8EHA - chains R and J of the 8 polymer chains in the assembly; structure by electron microscopy, 3.70 A resolution.

# Chain R
Molecule: 19-nt RNA strand
Sequence (19 nucleotides; row label = number of the first residue in the row):
     1 UCAUCCGGCG AUGUGUGCU
Disordered / not traced: 1-9
Ion coordination: Mg2+: C18 (shared with Asp460(J), Asp462(J) of chain J)

# Chain J
Protein: DNA-directed RNA polymerase subunit beta'
From: Escherichia coli
Notes: EC 2.7.7.6
Reference sequence: C3SIA2 (C3SIA2_ECOLX); residue numbers follow UniProt; this construct covers 2-1407
Sequence (1407 residues; each row starts with the number of its first residue):
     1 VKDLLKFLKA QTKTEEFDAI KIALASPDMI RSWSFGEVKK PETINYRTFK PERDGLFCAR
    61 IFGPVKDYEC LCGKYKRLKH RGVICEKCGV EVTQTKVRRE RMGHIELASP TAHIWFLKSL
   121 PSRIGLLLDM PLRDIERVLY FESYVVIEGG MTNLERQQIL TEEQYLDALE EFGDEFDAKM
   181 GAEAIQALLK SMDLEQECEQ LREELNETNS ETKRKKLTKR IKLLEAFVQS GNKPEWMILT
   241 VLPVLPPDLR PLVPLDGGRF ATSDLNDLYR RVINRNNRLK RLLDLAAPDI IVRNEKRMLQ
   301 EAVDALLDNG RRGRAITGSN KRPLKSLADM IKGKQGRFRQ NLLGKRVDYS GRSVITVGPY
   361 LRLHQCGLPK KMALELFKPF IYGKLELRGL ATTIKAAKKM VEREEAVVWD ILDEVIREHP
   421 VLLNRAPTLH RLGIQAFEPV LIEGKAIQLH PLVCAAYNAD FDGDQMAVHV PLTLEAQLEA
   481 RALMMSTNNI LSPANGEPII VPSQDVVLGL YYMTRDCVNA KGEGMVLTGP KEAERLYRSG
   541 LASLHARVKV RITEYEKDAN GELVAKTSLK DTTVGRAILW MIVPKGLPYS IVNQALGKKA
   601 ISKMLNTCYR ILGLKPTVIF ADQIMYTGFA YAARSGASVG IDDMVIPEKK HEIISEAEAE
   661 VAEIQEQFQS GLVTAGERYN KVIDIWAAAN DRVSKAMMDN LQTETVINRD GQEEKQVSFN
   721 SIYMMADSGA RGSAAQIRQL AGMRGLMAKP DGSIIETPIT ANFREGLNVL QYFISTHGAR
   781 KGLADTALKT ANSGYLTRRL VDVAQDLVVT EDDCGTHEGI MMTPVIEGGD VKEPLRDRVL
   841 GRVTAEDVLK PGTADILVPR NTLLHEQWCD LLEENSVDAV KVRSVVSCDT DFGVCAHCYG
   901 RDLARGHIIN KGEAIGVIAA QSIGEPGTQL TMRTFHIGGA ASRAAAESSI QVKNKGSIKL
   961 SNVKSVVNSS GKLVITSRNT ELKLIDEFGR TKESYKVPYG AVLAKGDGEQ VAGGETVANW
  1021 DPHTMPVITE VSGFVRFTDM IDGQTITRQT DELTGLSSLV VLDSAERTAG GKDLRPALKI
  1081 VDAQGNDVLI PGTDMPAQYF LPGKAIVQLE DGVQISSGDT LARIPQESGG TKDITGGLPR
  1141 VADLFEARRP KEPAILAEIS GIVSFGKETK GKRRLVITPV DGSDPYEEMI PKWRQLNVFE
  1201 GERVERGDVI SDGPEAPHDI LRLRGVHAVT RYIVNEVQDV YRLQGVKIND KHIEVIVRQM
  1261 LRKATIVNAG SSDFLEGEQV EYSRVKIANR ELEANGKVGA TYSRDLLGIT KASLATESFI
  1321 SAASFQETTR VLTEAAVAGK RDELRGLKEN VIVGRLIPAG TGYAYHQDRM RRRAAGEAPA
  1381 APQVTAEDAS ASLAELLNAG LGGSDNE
Disordered / not traced: 1-15, 1374-1407
Sequence notes: expression tag (1)
Ion coordination: Zn2+ site 1: Cys70, Cys72, Cys85, Cys88; Mg2+: Asp460, Asp462 (shared with C18(R) of chain R); Zn2+ site 2: Cys814, Cys888, Cys895, Cys898

# Chain R / chain J interface
Contacting residue pairs (13; chain R residue first):
  U12(R) with Arg322(J), sugar contact
  G17(R) with Gly463(J), sugar contact
  C18(R) with Arg425(J), hydrogen bond to the sugar; Asp460(J), phosphate contact; Asp462(J), phosphate contact; Asp464(J), sugar contact
  U19(R) with Arg425(J), hydrogen bond to the sugar; Pro427(J), base contact; Asn458(J), phosphate contact; Asp460(J), phosphate contact; Asp462(J), phosphate contact; Gln929(J), phosphate contact; Met932(J), sugar contact
Other interface residues (no listed pair), chain R (5 interface residues in all): G10
Other interface residues (no listed pair), chain J (12 interface residues in all): Thr262, Arg352

# In short
5 residues of chain R and 12 residues of chain J are in contact; the contacts include 2 hydrogen bonds. Polar
contacts include C18(R)-Arg425(J) and U19(R)-Arg425(J). Asp460(J), Asp462(J) and C18(R) coordinate Mg2+.
Cys70(J), Cys72(J), Cys85(J) and Cys88(J) coordinate Zn2+ site 1.
Chain R is a 19-nt RNA strand and chain J is DNA-directed RNA polymerase subunit beta' (Escherichia coli); the
structure, Cryo-EM structure of his-elemental paused elongation complex with a folded TL and a rotated RH-FL
(out), was determined by electron microscopy together with 8EG7, 8EG8, 8EGB, 8EH8, 8EH9, 8EHF and 8EHI from
the same study.
